Entry 2HXZ (X-ray diffraction, 1.90 A resolution); this record covers chain A.

== Chain A ==
Protein: Cathepsin S
Organism: Homo sapiens
Notes: EC 3.4.22.27
UniProt: P25774 (CATS_HUMAN); residues -2 to 217 here correspond to UniProt positions 112-331 (UniProt number = residue number + 114)
Sequence (220 residues; numbered -2 to 217; the number before each row is that of its first residue; numbers below 1 keep their minus sign (Asn-2 is residue -2)):
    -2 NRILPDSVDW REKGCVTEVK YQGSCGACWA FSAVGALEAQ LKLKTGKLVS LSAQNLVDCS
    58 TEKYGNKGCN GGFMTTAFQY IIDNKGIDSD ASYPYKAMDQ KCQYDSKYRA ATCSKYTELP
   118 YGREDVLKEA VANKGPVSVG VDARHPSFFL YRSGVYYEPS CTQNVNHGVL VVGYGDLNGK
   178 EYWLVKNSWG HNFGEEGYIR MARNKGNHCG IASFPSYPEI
Disordered / not traced: -2 to 0
Curated features (UniProtKB/Swiss-Prot):
  - active site: Cys25, His164, Asn184
Disulfide bonds: Cys22-Cys66, Cys56-Cys99, Cys158-Cys206
Glycans and other covalent adducts: compound H7J linked to Cys25
Small-molecule neighbours: H7J (N-[(1S)-1-{1-[(1R,3E)-1-acetylpent-3-en-1-yl]-1H-1,2,3-triazol-4-yl}-1,2-dimethylpropyl]benzamide): Gln19, Cys22, Gly23, Ala24, Trp26, Gly62, Lys64, Asn67, Gly68, Gly69, Phe70, Met71, Val162, Asn163, His164, Gly165, Phe211

== In short ==
Covalently linked compound H7J: at Cys25. Curated annotation (UniProt) lists 3 active-site residues.
Chain A is Cathepsin S (Homo sapiens); the structure, Crystal Structure of Cathepsin S in complex with a
Nonpeptidic Inhibitor (Hexagonal spacegroup), was determined by X-ray diffraction together with 2H7J from the
same study.
